Entry 3PKB (X-ray diffraction, 1.25 A resolution); this record covers chain A.

[Chain A]
Name: Methionine aminopeptidase
Source organism: Mycobacterium tuberculosis
Notes: EC 3.4.11.18
Reference sequence: P0A5J2 (AMPM_MYCTU); numbering as in UniProt (aligned over 1-285)
Chain sequence (285 residues; row label = number of the first residue in the row):
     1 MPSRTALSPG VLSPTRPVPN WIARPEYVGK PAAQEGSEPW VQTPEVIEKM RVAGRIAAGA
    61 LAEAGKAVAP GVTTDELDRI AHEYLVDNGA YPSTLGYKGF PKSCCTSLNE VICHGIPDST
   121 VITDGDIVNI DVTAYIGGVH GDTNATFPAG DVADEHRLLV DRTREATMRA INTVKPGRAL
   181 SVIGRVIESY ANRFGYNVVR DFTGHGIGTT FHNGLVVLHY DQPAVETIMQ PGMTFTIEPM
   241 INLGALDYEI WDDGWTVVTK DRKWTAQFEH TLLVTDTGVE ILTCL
Disordered / not traced: 1
Bound ions: Mn2+ site 1: D131, D142, E269 (together with Y16); Mn2+ site 2: D142, H205, E238, E269 (together with Y16)
Ligand contacts: Y16 ((E,2R,3R,4S,5R)-N-(2-azanyl-2-oxidanylidene-ethyl)-2-methoxy-8,8-dimethyl-3,4,5-tris(oxidanyl)non-6-enamide): T94, Y97, F100, C105, C113, H114, D131, T133, D142, D201, F202, T203, H205, F211, H212, E238, M240, W255, Q267, E269

[Summary]
Bound to chain A: compound Y16. The Mn2+ site 1 is built by D131, D142 and E269. D142, H205, E238 and E269
coordinate Mn2+ site 2.
Chain A is Methionine aminopeptidase (Mycobacterium tuberculosis); the structure, M. tuberculosis MetAP with
bengamide analog Y16, in Mn form, was determined by X-ray diffraction, deposited together with 3PKA, 3PKC,
3PKD and 3PKE.
